PDB entry 7V90 | electron microscopy, 3.50 A resolution | chains H and J of the 10 polymer chains in the assembly

[Chain H]
Molecule: Histone H2B type 1-K
Source organism: Homo sapiens
UniProt: O60814 (H2B1K_HUMAN); residues 24-122 here correspond to UniProt positions 28-126 (UniProt number = residue number + 4)
Amino-acid sequence (99 residues; each row starts with the number of its first residue):
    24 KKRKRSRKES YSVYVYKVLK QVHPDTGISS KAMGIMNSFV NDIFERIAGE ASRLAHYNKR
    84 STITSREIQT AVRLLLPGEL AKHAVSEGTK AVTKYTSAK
Unresolved in the structure: 122

[Chain J]
Molecule: 145-nt DNA strand
Source organism: Homo sapiens
Sequence (145 nucleotides; numbered -72 to 72; the number before each row is that of its first residue; numbers below 1 keep their minus sign (DC-72 is residue -72)):
   -72 CTAACCCTAA CCCTAACCCT AACCCTAACC CTAACCCTAA CCCTAACCCT AACCCTAACC
   -12 CTAACCCTAA CCCTAACCCT AACCCTAACC CTAACCCTAA CCCTAACCCT AACCCTAACC
    48 CTAACCCTAA CCCTAACCCT AACCC

[Interface between chain H and chain J]
Contacting residue pairs (13; chain H residue first):
  Lys27(H) - DC30(J)  phosphate contact
  Lys27(H) - DT31(J)  phosphate contact
  Arg28(H) - DC30(J)  phosphate contact
  Ser29(H) - DC30(J)  phosphate contact
  Tyr39(H) - DT-53(J)  phosphate contact
  Tyr39(H) - DA-52(J)  phosphate contact
  Gly50(H) - DT-53(J)  phosphate contact
  Ser52(H) - DC-54(J)  phosphate contact
  Ser53(H) - DC-54(J)  phosphate contact
  Arg83(H) - DA-33(J)  salt bridge to the phosphate
  Ser84(H) - DT-35(J)  hydrogen bond to the phosphate
  Ser84(H) - DA-34(J)  hydrogen bond to the phosphate
  Thr85(H) - DA-34(J)  phosphate contact
Interface residues without a listed pair, chain H (13 interface residues in all): Arg30, Glu32, Ile51
Interface residues without a listed pair, chain J (10 interface residues in all): DA-46, DA-45

[In short]
The interface between chain H and chain J involves 13 residues on one side and 10 on the other, with 2
hydrogen bonds and 1 salt bridge. Polar pairs include Ser84(H)-DT-35(J), Ser84(H)-DA-34(J) and
Arg83(H)-DA-33(J).
Here chain H is Histone H2B type 1-K and chain J is a 145-nt DNA strand, both from Homo sapiens. Entry 7V90
(Telomeric mononucleosome) was determined by electron microscopy, deposited together with 7V96, 7V9C, 7V9J,
7V9K, 7V9S and 7VA4.
